8ESK - chains A and B of the 5 polymer chains in the assembly; structure by electron microscopy, 2.90 A resolution.

== Chain A ==
Molecule: Acetylcholine receptor subunit alpha
From: Tetronarce californica
Reference sequence: P02710 (ACHA_TETCF); residues 1-437 here correspond to UniProt positions 25-461 (UniProt number = residue number + 24)
Amino-acid sequence (437 residues; each row starts with the number of its first residue):
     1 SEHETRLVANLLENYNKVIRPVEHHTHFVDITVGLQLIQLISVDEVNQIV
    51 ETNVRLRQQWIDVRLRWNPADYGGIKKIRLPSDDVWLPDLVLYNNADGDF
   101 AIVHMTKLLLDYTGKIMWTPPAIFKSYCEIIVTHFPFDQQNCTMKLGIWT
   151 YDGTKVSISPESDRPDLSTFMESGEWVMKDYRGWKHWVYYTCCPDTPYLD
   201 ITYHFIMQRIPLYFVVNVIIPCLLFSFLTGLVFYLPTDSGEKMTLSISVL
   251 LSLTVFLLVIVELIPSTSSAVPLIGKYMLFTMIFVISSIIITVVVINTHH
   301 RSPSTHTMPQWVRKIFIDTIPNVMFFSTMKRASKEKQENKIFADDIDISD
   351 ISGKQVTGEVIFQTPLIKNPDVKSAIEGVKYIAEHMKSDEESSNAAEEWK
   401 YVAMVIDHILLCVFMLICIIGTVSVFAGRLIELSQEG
Disordered / not traced: 332-369, 434-437
UniProt features mapped onto this chain:
  - glycosylation: N141 (N-linked (GlcNAc...) asparagine)
Disulfides: C128-C142, C192-C193
Glycans and other covalent adducts: glycan linked to N141
Small-molecule neighbours: rocuronium (RBR): Y93, W149, T150, Y190, C192, C193, Y198

== Chain B ==
Molecule: Acetylcholine receptor subunit delta
From: Tetronarce californica
Reference sequence: P02718 (ACHD_TETCF); residues 1-501 here correspond to UniProt positions 22-522 (UniProt number = residue number + 21)
Amino-acid sequence (501 residues; each row starts with the number of its first residue):
     1 VNEEERLINDLLIVNKYNKHVRPVKHNNEVVNIALSLTLSNLISLKETDE
    51 TLTSNVWMDHAWYDHRLTWNASEYSDISILRLPPELVWIPDIVLQNNNDG
   101 QYHVAYFCNVLVRPNGYVTWLPPAIFRSSCPINVLYFPFDWQNCSLKFTA
   151 LNYDANEITMDLMTDTIDGKDYPIEWIIIDPEAFTENGEWEIIHKPAKKN
   201 IYPDKFPNGTNYQDVTFYLIIRRKPLFYVINFITPCVLISFLASLAFYLP
   251 AESGEKMSTAISVLLAQAVFLLLTSQRLPETALAVPLIGKYLMFIMSLVT
   301 GVIVNCGIVLNFHFRTPSTHVLSTRVKQIFLEKLPRILHMSRADESEQPD
   351 WQNDLKLRRSSSVGYISKAQEYFNIKSRSELMFEKQSERHGLVPRVTPRI
   401 GFGNNNENIAASDQLHDEIKSGIDSTNYIVKQIKEKNAYDEEVGNWNLVG
   451 QTIDRLSMFIITPVMVLGTIFIFVMGNFNHPPAKPFEGDPFDYSSDHPRC
   501 A
Disordered / not traced: 1, 342-415, 501
UniProt features mapped onto this chain:
  - modified residue: Y372 (Phosphotyrosine)
  - glycosylation (N-linked (GlcNAc...) asparagine): N70, N143, N208
Disulfides: C130-C144
Glycans and other covalent adducts: N-acetylglucosamine (NAG) linked to N70, N143, N208
Small-molecule neighbours: rocuronium (RBR): W57, L111, R113, L121

== How chain A and chain B interact ==
Residue-residue contacts (102):
  N16(A) - E5(B)
  I19(A) - N2(B)
  I19(A) - E5(B)
  I19(A) - I8(B)  hydrophobic
  R20(A) - N2(B)
  R20(A) - E4(B)  salt bridge
  V22(A) - N2(B)
  E23(A) - N2(B)  hydrogen bond (backbone-backbone)
  H25(A) - N2(B)
  H25(A) - S75(B)
  H25(A) - D76(B)
  H25(A) - I77(B)
  N47(A) - I43(B)
  N47(A) - S44(B)
  Q48(A) - E186(B)
  Q48(A) - G188(B)
  D89(A) - Y106(B)
  V91(A) - Y106(B)  hydrophobic
  N95(A) - N41(B)
  N95(A) - N55(B)  hydrogen bond (backbone-side chain)
  N95(A) - I125(B)
  A96(A) - I43(B)
  A96(A) - N55(B)  hydrogen bond (backbone-side chain)
  A96(A) - I125(B)
  D97(A) - R127(B)
  G98(A) - I125(B)
  F100(A) - N55(B)
  F100(A) - A105(B)  hydrophobic
  F100(A) - P123(B)  hydrophobic
  F100(A) - A124(B)
  F100(A) - I125(B)  hydrophobic
  A101(A) - Y106(B)  hydrophobic
  Y127(A) - N41(B)
  Y127(A) - L42(B)  hydrogen bond (side chain-backbone)
  Y127(A) - T185(B)
  Y127(A) - N187(B)
  W149(A) - W57(B)
  W149(A) - C108(B)
  W149(A) - L121(B)  hydrogen bond (side chain-backbone)
  W149(A) - P123(B)  hydrophobic
  T150(A) - R81(B)  hydrogen bond (backbone-side chain)
  T150(A) - C108(B)
  T150(A) - N109(B)
  Y151(A) - R81(B)
  D152(A) - R81(B)  salt bridge
  K155(A) - R81(B)
  G240(A) - E255(B)
  E241(A) - E255(B)
  K242(A) - E255(B)
  M243(A) - L249(B)  hydrophobic
  M243(A) - E255(B)  hydrogen bond (backbone-side chain)
  M243(A) - T259(B)
  T244(A) - E255(B)  hydrogen bond
  I247(A) - S262(B)
  L250(A) - L242(B)  hydrophobic
  L251(A) - S262(B)
  T254(A) - I239(B)
  T254(A) - F270(B)
  L257(A) - N231(B)
  L257(A) - F270(B)  hydrophobic
  L257(A) - L273(B)  hydrophobic
  L258(A) - L273(B)  hydrophobic
  V261(A) - L273(B)  hydrophobic
  V261(A) - R277(B)
  P265(A) - F227(B)
  S266(A) - F227(B)
  S266(A) - R277(B)
  T267(A) - F227(B)
  S268(A) - G188(B)
  S268(A) - K224(B)  hydrogen bond (side chain-backbone)
  S268(A) - L226(B)
  S268(A) - F227(B)  hydrogen bond (side chain-backbone)
  S269(A) - G188(B)
  A270(A) - L226(B)
  V271(A) - L226(B)  hydrophobic
  L279(A) - T234(B)
  I286(A) - L238(B)  hydrophobic
  I289(A) - L242(B)  hydrophobic
  I290(A) - L242(B)  hydrophobic
  I290(A) - L245(B)  hydrophobic
  I296(A) - L249(B)  hydrophobic
  I296(A) - P250(B)
  I296(A) - S253(B)
  N297(A) - Y248(B)  hydrogen bond
  N297(A) - P250(B)
  H300(A) - P250(B)
  H300(A) - E252(B)
  R301(A) - Y248(B)  hydrogen bond
  T305(A) - S341(B)
  T305(A) - L448(B)
  H306(A) - S341(B)
  D371(A) - I423(B)
  D371(A) - N427(B)
  S374(A) - N427(B)
  A375(A) - T426(B)
  A375(A) - N427(B)  hydrogen bond (backbone-side chain)
  G378(A) - V430(B)
  Y381(A) - K434(B)
  Y381(A) - N437(B)  hydrogen bond
  I382(A) - V430(B)  hydrophobic
  I382(A) - I433(B)  hydrophobic
  H385(A) - N437(B)  hydrogen bond
Interface residues without a listed pair, chain A (70 interface residues in all): N14, V18, I49, Y93, E129, I264, M282, I283, V293, V294, V372, V379
Interface residues without a listed pair, chain B (67 interface residues in all): S40, P83, L86, L111, E189, I230, P235, L265, A266, V269, K436

== Overview ==
70 residues of chain A and 67 residues of chain B are in contact, with 15 hydrogen bonds and 2 salt bridges.
Among the polar pairs are R20(A)-E4(B), D152(A)-R81(B) and N95(A)-N55(B). Rocuronium is bound between chain A
and chain B.
Here chain A is Acetylcholine receptor subunit alpha and chain B is Acetylcholine receptor subunit delta, both
from Tetronarce californica. Entry 8ESK (Cryo-EM structure of Torpedo nicotinic acetylcholine receptor in
complex with rocuronium, resting-like state) was determined by electron microscopy (same publication as 8F2S,
8F6Y and 8F6Z).
